Entry 6V4L (X-ray diffraction, 3.80 A resolution); this record covers chains A and B of the 4 polymer chains in the assembly.

# Chain A (and B)
Molecule: Trk system potassium uptake protein TrkH
Organism: Vibrio parahaemolyticus serotype O3:K6 (strain RIMD 2210633)
Notes: chain B of this document is another copy of the same molecule, construct and numbering; everything in this record applies to it too
UniProtKB: Q87TN7 (TRKH_VIBPA); residues 1-485 here = UniProt positions 1-485
Amino-acid sequence (485 residues; row label = number of the first residue in the row):
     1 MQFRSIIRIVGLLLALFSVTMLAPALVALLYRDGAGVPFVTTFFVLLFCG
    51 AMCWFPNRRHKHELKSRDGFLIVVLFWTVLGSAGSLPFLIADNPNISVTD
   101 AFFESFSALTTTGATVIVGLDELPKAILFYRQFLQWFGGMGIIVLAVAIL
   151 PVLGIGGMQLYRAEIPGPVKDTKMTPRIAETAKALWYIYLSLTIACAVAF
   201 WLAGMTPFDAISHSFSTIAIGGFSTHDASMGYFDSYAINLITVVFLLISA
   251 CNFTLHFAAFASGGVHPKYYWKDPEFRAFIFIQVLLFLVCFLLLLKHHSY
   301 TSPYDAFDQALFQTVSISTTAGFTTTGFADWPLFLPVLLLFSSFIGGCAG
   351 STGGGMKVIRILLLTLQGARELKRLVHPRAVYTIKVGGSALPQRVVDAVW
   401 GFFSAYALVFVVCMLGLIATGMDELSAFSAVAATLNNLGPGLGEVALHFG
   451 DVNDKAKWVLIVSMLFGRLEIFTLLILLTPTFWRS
Unresolved in the structure: 1, 63-65, 484-485
Swiss-Prot annotation at these positions:
  - region: T110 to T115 (Selectivity filter part 1), A219 to S224 (Selectivity filter part 2), T319 to T324 (Selectivity filter part 3), N436 to G441 (Selectivity filter part 4)
  - binding site (K(+)): T111, T112, I220, G221, T320, A321, N437, L438
  - mutagenesis: R468 (R468A: Significant increase in the rate of potassium ion flux)

# Interface between chain A and chain B
Pairs across the interface (61):
  R67(A) with V376(B)
  F70(A) with L375(B)
  I155(A) with L375(B), hydrophobic
  F334(A) with L415(B); I418(B), hydrophobic
  V337(A) with L415(B), hydrophobic; I418(B), hydrophobic; E424(B)
  L338(A) with L415(B), hydrophobic
  F341(A) with V411(B), hydrophobic; M414(B), hydrophobic; L415(B), hydrophobic
  L364(A) with S404(B)
  R370(A) with D397(B), salt bridge
  E371(A) with D397(B); A398(B)
  L372(A) with F472(B), hydrophobic; I476(B); T479(B)
  R374(A) with R394(B); D397(B), salt bridge
  L375(A) with F70(B); L153(B); G154(B); I155(B), hydrophobic
  V376(A) with R67(B)
  P378(A) with R162(B); R394(B), hydrogen bond (backbone-side chain)
  A380(A) with R394(B), hydrogen bond (backbone-side chain)
  Q393(A) with D397(B)
  R394(A) with R374(B); P378(B), hydrogen bond (side chain-backbone); A380(B), hydrogen bond (side chain-backbone)
  D397(A) with R370(B), salt bridge; E371(B); R374(B), salt bridge; Q393(B); W400(B)
  A398(A) with E371(B)
  W400(A) with D397(B); W400(B), hydrogen bond (backbone-side chain); S404(B), hydrogen bond
  F403(A) with F403(B), hydrophobic
  S404(A) with L364(B); W400(B), hydrogen bond
  V411(A) with F341(B), hydrophobic
  L415(A) with F334(B); V337(B), hydrophobic; L338(B), hydrophobic; F341(B), hydrophobic
  I418(A) with F334(B), hydrophobic; V337(B), hydrophobic
  E424(A) with V337(B); L425(B); F428(B)
  L425(A) with E424(B)
  F428(A) with E424(B)
  F472(A) with L372(B), hydrophobic
  I476(A) with L372(B)
  T479(A) with L372(B)
  T481(A) with H377(B)
Interface residues without a listed pair, chain A (41 interface residues in all): L153, G154, H377, G401, A407, M414, L475, F482
Interface residues without a listed pair, chain B (43 interface residues in all): K373, G401, A407, L475, T481, F482

# Overview
41 residues of chain A face 43 of chain B across their interface; the contacts include 7 hydrogen bonds and 4
salt bridges. Polar contacts include R370(A)-D397(B), R374(A)-D397(B) and P378(A)-R394(B). UniProt lists 8
K+-binding residues and one mutagenesis site on chain A.
Chain A and chain B are both Trk system potassium uptake protein TrkH (Vibrio parahaemolyticus serotype O3:K6
(strain RIMD 2210633)); the structure, Structure of TrkH-TrkA in complex with ATPgammaS, was determined by
X-ray diffraction, deposited together with 6V4J and 6V4K.
